1FSW - chains A and B; structure by X-ray diffraction, 1.90 A resolution.

[Chain A (and B)]
Molecule: Cephalosporinase
Source organism: Escherichia coli
Notes: EC 3.5.2.6; chain B of this document is another copy of the same molecule, construct and numbering; everything in this record applies to it too
Reference sequence: P00811 (AMPC_ECOLI); residues 4-361 here correspond to UniProt positions 20-377 (UniProt number = residue number + 16)
Amino-acid sequence (358 residues; row label = number of the first residue in the row):
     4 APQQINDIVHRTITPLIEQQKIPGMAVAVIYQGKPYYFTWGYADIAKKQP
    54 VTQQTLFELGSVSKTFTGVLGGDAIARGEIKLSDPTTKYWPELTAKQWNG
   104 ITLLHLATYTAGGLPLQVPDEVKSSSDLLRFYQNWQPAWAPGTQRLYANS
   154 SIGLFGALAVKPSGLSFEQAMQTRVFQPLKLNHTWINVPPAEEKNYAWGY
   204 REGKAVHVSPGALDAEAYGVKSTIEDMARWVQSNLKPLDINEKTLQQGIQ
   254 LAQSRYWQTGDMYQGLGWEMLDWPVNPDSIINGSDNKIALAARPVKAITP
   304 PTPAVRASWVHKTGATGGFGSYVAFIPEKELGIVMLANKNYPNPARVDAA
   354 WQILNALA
UniProt features mapped onto this chain:
  - active site: Ser64 (Acyl-ester intermediate)
  - binding site (a beta-lactam): Ser64, Gln120, Tyr150, Asn152, Ala318, Asn343
Covalently attached groups: n-2-thiophen-2-yl-acetamide boronic acid (CTB) linked to Ser64
Residues lining bound ligands: n-2-thiophen-2-yl-acetamide boronic acid (CTB): Gly63, Lys67, Leu119, Gln120, Tyr150, Asn152, Tyr221, Lys315, Gly317, Ala318, Thr319, Gly320, Asn343

[Interface between chain A and chain B]
Contacting residue pairs (30):
  Ile78(A) - Pro306(B)
  Ala79(A) - Arg309(B)  hydrogen bond (backbone-side chain)
  Lys84(A) - Arg258(B)
  Lys84(A) - Thr305(B)
  Leu85(A) - Pro303(B)  hydrophobic
  Ser86(A) - Ile301(B)
  Ser86(A) - Thr302(B)
  Ser86(A) - Pro303(B)
  Leu107(A) - Pro303(B)
  Leu241(A) - Lys246(B)
  Leu241(A) - Gln249(B)
  Leu241(A) - Gln250(B)
  Lys246(A) - Leu241(B)
  Gln249(A) - Leu241(B)
  Gln249(A) - Gln249(B)
  Gln250(A) - Pro306(B)
  Gln250(A) - Arg309(B)  hydrogen bond
  Gln253(A) - Gln250(B)
  Leu254(A) - Pro306(B)  hydrophobic
  Ile301(A) - Ser86(B)
  Thr302(A) - Ser86(B)
  Pro303(A) - Leu85(B)
  Pro303(A) - Ser86(B)
  Pro303(A) - Pro304(B)  hydrophobic
  Pro304(A) - Pro303(B)  hydrophobic
  Pro304(A) - Pro304(B)
  Pro306(A) - Ile78(B)
  Pro306(A) - Leu254(B)  hydrophobic
  Arg309(A) - Lys246(B)
  Arg309(A) - Thr247(B)
Also at the interface, not in a pair above, chain A (23 interface residues in all): Arg80, Thr247, Arg258, Tyr259, Thr305
Also at the interface, not in a pair above, chain B (20 interface residues in all): Lys84, Leu107, Tyr259

[In short]
23 residues of chain A face 20 of chain B across their interface; the contacts include 2 hydrogen bonds. Polar
pairs include Ala79(A)-Arg309(B) and Gln250(A)-Arg309(B). N-2-thiophen-2-yl-acetamide boronic acid is
covalently linked to Ser64(A).
Chain A and chain B are both Cephalosporinase (Escherichia coli); the structure, Ampc beta-lactamase from E.
coli complexed with inhibitor cephalothinboronic acid, was determined by X-ray diffraction, deposited together
with 1FSY.
